Entry 4LSS (X-ray diffraction, 2.59 A resolution); this record covers chains G and H of the 3 polymer chains in the assembly.

# Chain G
Protein: envelope glycoprotein GP120
Source organism: Human immunodeficiency virus 1
Amino-acid sequence (359 residues; each row starts with the number of its first residue; note: 94 numbers in that range are skipped by the numbering (no residue carries them; nothing is unmodelled there); a row labelled like 461A-461D holds insertion residues (461A, then the next letters in order)):
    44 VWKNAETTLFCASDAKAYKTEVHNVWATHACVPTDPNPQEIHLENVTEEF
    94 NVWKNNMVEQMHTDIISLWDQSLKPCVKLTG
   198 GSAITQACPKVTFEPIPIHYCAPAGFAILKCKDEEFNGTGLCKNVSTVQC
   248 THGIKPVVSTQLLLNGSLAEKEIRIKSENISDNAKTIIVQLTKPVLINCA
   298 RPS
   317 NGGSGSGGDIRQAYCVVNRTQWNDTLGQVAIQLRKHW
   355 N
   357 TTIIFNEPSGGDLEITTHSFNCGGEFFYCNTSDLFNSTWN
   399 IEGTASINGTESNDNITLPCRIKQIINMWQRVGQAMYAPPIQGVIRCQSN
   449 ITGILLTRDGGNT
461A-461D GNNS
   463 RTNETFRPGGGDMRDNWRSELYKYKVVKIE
Not modelled in the structure: 317-323, 399-411, 461A-461D
Disulfide bonds: Cys-54/Cys-74, Cys-119/Cys-205, Cys-218/Cys-247, Cys-228/Cys-239, Cys-296/Cys-331, Cys-378/Cys-445, Cys-385/Cys-418
Glycans and other covalent adducts: N-acetylglucosamine (NAG) linked to Asn-88, Asn-234, Asn-241, Asn-262, Asn-276, Asn-334, Asn-339, Asn-355, Asn-386, Asn-392, Asn-448, Asn-465
Bound ions: Na+: Pro-118, Ala-204

# Chain H
Protein: Heavy chain of antibody VRC01
Source organism: Homo sapiens
Notes: antibody fragment or engineered binder
Amino-acid sequence (224 residues; row label = number of the first residue in the row; a row labelled like 82A-82C holds insertion residues (82A, then the next letters in order)):
     1 QVQLVQSGGQMKKPGESMRISCRASGYEFIDCTLNWIRLAPGKRPEWMGW
    51 LK
   52A P
    53 RGGAVNYARPLQGRVTMTRDVYSDTAFLEL
82A-82C RSL
    83 TVDDTAVYFCTRGKNCDY
100A-100D NWDF
   101 EHWGRGTPVIVSSPSTKGPSVFPLAPSSKSTSGGTAALGCLVKDYFPEPV
   151 TVSWNSGALTSGVHTFPAVLQSSGLYSLSSVVTVPSSSLGTQTYICNVNH
   201 KPSNTKVDKKVEPKSC
Disulfide bonds: Cys-22/Cys-92, Cys-32/Cys-98, Cys-140/Cys-196
Bound ions: Na+: Tyr-100 (shared with 1 residue of chain L)

# Chain G / chain H interface
Pairs across the interface (43; chain G residue first):
  Lys-97(G) with Asp-99(H), salt bridge
  Leu-122(G) with Tyr-74(H)
  Gly-124(G) with Tyr-74(H)
  Asp-279(G) with Tyr-100(H); Trp-100B(H), hydrogen bond
  Asn-280(G) with Trp-50(H), hydrogen bond; Asn-58(H), hydrogen bond; Trp-100B(H)
  Ala-281(G) with Trp-50(H); Lys-52(H), hydrogen bond (backbone-side chain)
  Lys-282(G) with Asp-99(H), hydrogen bond (side chain-backbone)
  Ser-365(G) with Val-57(H); Tyr-59(H)
  Gly-366(G) with Val-57(H)
  Gly-367(G) with Gly-54(H); Gly-55(H)
  Asp-368(G) with Gly-54(H), hydrogen bond (backbone-backbone); Arg-71(H), salt bridge
  Ile-371(G) with Gly-54(H); Ala-56(H)
  Val-430(G) with Val-73(H), hydrophobic; Tyr-74(H), hydrophobic
  Gly-431(G) with Tyr-74(H)
  Gln-432(G) with Tyr-74(H)
  Thr-455(G) with Trp-50(H); Asn-58(H)
  Arg-456(G) with Asn-58(H), hydrogen bond (backbone-side chain)
  Asp-457(G) with Asn-58(H); Gln-64(H), hydrogen bond
  Gly-458(G) with Trp-47(H); Asn-58(H), hydrogen bond (backbone-side chain); Tyr-59(H); Ala-60(H); Arg-61(H), hydrogen bond (backbone-backbone)
  Gly-459(G) with Arg-61(H)
  Thr-461(G) with Arg-61(H); Pro-62(H)
  Asn-465(G) with Arg-61(H), hydrogen bond (backbone-side chain)
  Glu-466(G) with Arg-61(H), salt bridge
  Thr-467(G) with Arg-61(H), hydrogen bond
  Arg-469(G) with Gln-64(H), hydrogen bond
  Arg-476(G) with Asp-31(H), salt bridge; Arg-53(H)
Other interface residues (no listed pair), chain G (29 interface residues in all): Thr-123, Asn-460, Gly-473
Other interface residues (no listed pair), chain H (22 interface residues in all): Asn-100A
Interface features reported in the paper:
  - residue pairs: Arg-71(H)/Asp-368(G) (salt bridge)
  - epitope / paratope residues, chain H: Arg-71(H)

# Summary
29 residues of chain G face 22 of chain H across their interface, with 13 hydrogen bonds and 4 salt bridges.
Polar pairs include Lys-97(G)/Asp-99(H), Asp-368(G)/Arg-71(H) and Glu-466(G)/Arg-61(H). The authors report a
salt bridge between Arg-71(H) and Asp-368(G). From the paper: the epitope/paratope residue Arg-71(H).
Chain G is envelope glycoprotein GP120 (Human immunodeficiency virus 1) and chain H is Heavy chain of antibody
VRC01 (Homo sapiens); the structure, Crystal structure of broadly and potently neutralizing antibody VRC01 in
complex with HIV-1 clade A strain ..., was determined by X-ray diffraction (same publication as 4LSP, 4LSQ,
4LSR, 4LST, 4LSU and 4LSV).
